PDB entry 1R7M | X-ray diffraction, 2.25 A resolution | chains C and A of the 3 polymer chains in the assembly

Chain C:
Molecule: 25-nt DNA strand
Sequence (25 nucleotides; row label = number of the first residue in the row):
     1 CACGCTAGGGATAACAGGGTAATAC
Unresolved in the structure: 1
Ion coordination: Ca2+ site 1: DA14 (shared with Asp44(A), Asp144(A) of chain A; 1 residue of chain D); Ca2+ site 2: DC15 (shared with 1 residue of chain D)

Chain A:
Protein: Intron-encoded endonuclease I-SceI
Organism: Saccharomyces cerevisiae
Notes: EC 3.1.-.-
UniProt: P03882 (SCE1_YEAST); residue numbers follow UniProt; this construct covers 1-235
Sequence (235 residues; each row starts with the number of its first residue):
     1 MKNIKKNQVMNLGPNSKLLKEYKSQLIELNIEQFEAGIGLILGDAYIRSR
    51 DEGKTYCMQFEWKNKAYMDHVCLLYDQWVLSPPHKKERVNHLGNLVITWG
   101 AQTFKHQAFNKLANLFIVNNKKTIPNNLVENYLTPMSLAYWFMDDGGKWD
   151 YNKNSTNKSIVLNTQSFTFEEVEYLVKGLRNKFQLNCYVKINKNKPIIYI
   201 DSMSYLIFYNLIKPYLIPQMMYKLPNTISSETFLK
Unresolved in the structure: 1-2, 226-235
Ion coordination: Ca2+ site 1: Gly43, Asp44, Asp145 (shared with DC15(C) of chain C; 1 residue of chain D); Ca2+ site 2: Asp44, Asp144 (shared with DA14(C) of chain C; 1 residue of chain D)

How chain C and chain A interact:
Residue-residue contacts (35; chain C residue first):
  DC5(C) - Asn152(A)  base contact
  DT6(C) - Trp149(A)  hydrogen bond to the phosphate
  DT6(C) - Asn152(A)  hydrogen bond to the base
  DG9(C) - Asn192(A)  hydrogen bond to the base
  DG9(C) - Lys193(A)  base contact
  DG10(C) - Lys193(A)  hydrogen bond to the base
  DA11(C) - Leu92(A)  sugar contact
  DT12(C) - Asn90(A)  phosphate contact
  DT12(C) - Leu92(A)  phosphate contact
  DT12(C) - Asn94(A)  hydrogen bond to the phosphate
  DT12(C) - Val96(A)  sugar contact
  DA13(C) - Lys63(A)  salt bridge to the phosphate
  DA13(C) - Val96(A)  base contact
  DA14(C) - Asp44(A)  phosphate contact
  DA14(C) - Glu61(A)  sugar contact
  DA14(C) - Trp62(A)  phosphate contact
  DA14(C) - Lys63(A)  hydrogen bond to the phosphate
  DA14(C) - Arg88(A)  base contact
  DC15(C) - Gly43(A)  phosphate contact
  DC15(C) - Asp44(A)  phosphate contact
  DC15(C) - Glu61(A)  hydrogen bond to the base
  DA16(C) - Tyr46(A)  sugar contact
  DG17(C) - Tyr46(A)  hydrogen bond to the phosphate
  DG17(C) - Arg48(A)  hydrogen bond to the base
  DG17(C) - Gln59(A)  hydrogen bond to the base
  DG18(C) - Arg48(A)  hydrogen bond to the base
  DG18(C) - Arg50(A)  hydrogen bond to the base
  DG18(C) - Gln59(A)  base contact
  DG19(C) - Arg50(A)  hydrogen bond to the base
  DA22(C) - Gly13(A)  phosphate contact
  DT23(C) - Gly13(A)  hydrogen bond to the phosphate
  DT23(C) - Asn15(A)  hydrogen bond to the base
  DT23(C) - Ser16(A)  phosphate contact
  DA24(C) - Asn15(A)  sugar contact
  DA24(C) - Lys17(A)  phosphate contact
Also at the interface, not in a pair above, chain C (18 interface residues in all): DA7, DT20
Also at the interface, not in a pair above, chain A (34 interface residues in all): Asn11, Leu12, Pro14, Ala45, Asn64, His91, Asn120, Lys122, Asp145, Asp150, Ser155, Asn157

In short:
Chain C and chain A form an interface of 18 and 34 residues respectively, with 15 hydrogen bonds and 1 salt
bridge. Polar contacts include DT6(C)-Asn152(A), DG9(C)-Asn192(A) and DG10(C)-Lys193(A). Asp44(A), Asp144(A)
and DA14(C) coordinate Ca2+ site 2.
Chain C is a 25-nt DNA strand and chain A is Intron-encoded endonuclease I-SceI (Saccharomyces cerevisiae);
the structure, The homing endonuclease I-SceI bound to its DNA recognition region, was determined by X-ray
diffraction.
